9G3Y - chains A and a of the 45 polymer chains in the assembly; structure by electron microscopy, 6.80 A resolution (low resolution: residue-level contacts below are approximate; hydrogen-bond / salt-bridge calls are withheld).

== Chain A ==
Molecule: Gamma-tubulin complex component
From: Sus scrofa
UniProt: A0A8D1IGH3 (A0A8D1IGH3_PIG); numbering as in UniProt (aligned over 1-905)
Sequence (905 residues; row label = number of the first residue in the row):
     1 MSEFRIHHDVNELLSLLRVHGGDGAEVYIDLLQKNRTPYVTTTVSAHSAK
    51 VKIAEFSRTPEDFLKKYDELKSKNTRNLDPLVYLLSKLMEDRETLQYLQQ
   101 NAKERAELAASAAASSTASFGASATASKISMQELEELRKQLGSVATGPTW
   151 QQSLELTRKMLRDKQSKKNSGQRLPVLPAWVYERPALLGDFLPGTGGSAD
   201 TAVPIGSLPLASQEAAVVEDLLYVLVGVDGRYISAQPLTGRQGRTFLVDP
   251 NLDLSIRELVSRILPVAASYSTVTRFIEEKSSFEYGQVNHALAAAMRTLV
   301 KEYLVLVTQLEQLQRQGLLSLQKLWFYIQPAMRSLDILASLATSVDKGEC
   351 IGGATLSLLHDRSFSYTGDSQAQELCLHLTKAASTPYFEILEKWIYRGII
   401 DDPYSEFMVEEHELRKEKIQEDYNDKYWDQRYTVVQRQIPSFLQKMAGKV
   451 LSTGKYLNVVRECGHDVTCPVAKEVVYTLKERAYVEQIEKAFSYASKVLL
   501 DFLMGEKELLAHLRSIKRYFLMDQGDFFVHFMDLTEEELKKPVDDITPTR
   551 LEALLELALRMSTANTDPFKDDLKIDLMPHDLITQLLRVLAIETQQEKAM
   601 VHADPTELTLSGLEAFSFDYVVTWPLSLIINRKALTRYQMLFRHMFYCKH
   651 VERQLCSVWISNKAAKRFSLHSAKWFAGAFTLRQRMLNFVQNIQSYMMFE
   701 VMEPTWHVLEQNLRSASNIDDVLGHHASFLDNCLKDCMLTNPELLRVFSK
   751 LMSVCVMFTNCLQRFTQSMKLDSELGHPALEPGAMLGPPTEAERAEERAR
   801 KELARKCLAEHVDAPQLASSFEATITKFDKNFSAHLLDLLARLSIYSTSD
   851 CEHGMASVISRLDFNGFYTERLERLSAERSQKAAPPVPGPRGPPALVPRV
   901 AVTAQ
Disordered / not traced: 1-146, 193-202, 774-814, 880-905

== Chain a ==
Molecule: Tubulin gamma chain
From: Sus scrofa
UniProt: A0A287BRH5 (A0A287BRH5_PIG); residue numbers follow UniProt; this construct covers 1-451
Sequence (451 residues; row label = number of the first residue in the row):
     1 MPREIITLQLGQCGNQIGFEFWKQLCAEHGISPEGIVEEFATEGTDRKDV
    51 FFYQADDEHYIPRAVLLDLEPRVIHSILNSPYAKLYNPENIYLSEHGGGA
   101 GNNWASGFSQGEKIHEDIFDIIDREADGSDSLEGFVLCHSIAGGTGSGLG
   151 SYLLERLNDRYPKKLVQTYSVFPNQDEMSDVVVQPYNSLLTLKRLTQNAD
   201 CVVVLDNTALNRIATDRLHIQNPSFSQINQLVSTIMSASTTTLRYPGYMN
   251 NDLIGLIASLIPTPRLHFLMTGYTPLTTDQSVASVRKTTVLDVMRRLLQP
   301 KNVMVSTGRDRQTNHCYIAILNIIQGEVDPTQVHKSLQRIRERKLANFIP
   351 WGPASIQVALSRKSPYLPSAHRVSGLMMANHTSISSLFESSCQQYDKLRK
   401 REAFLEQFRKEDIFKENFDELDRSREVVQELIDEYHAATRPDYISWGTQE
   451 Q
Disordered / not traced: 445-451

== Interface between chain A and chain a ==
Contacting residue pairs (45):
  Gly-525(A) / Pro-246(a)
  Asp-526(A) / Pro-246(a)
  Val-529(A) / Met-1(a)
  His-530(A) / Met-1(a)
  Cys-656(A) / Ile-254(a)
  Cys-656(A) / Gly-255(a)
  Trp-659(A) / Ala-258(a)
  Asn-662(A) / Pro-264(a)
  Lys-663(A) / Pro-162(a)
  Ala-664(A) / Pro-162(a)
  Lys-666(A) / Gln-197(a)
  Arg-667(A) / Gln-197(a)
  Phe-680(A) / Pro-262(a)
  Phe-680(A) / Pro-264(a)
  Gln-684(A) / Pro-262(a)
  Gln-684(A) / Pro-353(a)
  Arg-685(A) / Pro-353(a)
  Leu-687(A) / Ala-258(a)
  Asn-688(A) / Ala-354(a)
  Asn-688(A) / Ser-355(a)
  Gln-691(A) / Ser-259(a)
  Gln-691(A) / Gln-357(a)
  Asn-692(A) / Gln-357(a)
  Gln-694(A) / Met-249(a)
  Ser-695(A) / Gln-357(a)
  Ser-695(A) / Val-358(a)
  Ser-695(A) / Ala-359(a)
  Tyr-696(A) / Val-358(a)
  Met-698(A) / Tyr-248(a)
  Phe-699(A) / Pro-330(a)
  Phe-699(A) / Val-358(a)
  Glu-703(A) / Pro-330(a)
  Ser-860(A) / Gln-338(a)
  Ser-860(A) / Arg-341(a)
  Arg-861(A) / Leu-337(a)
  Arg-861(A) / Ile-356(a)
  Leu-862(A) / Ala-354(a)
  Asp-863(A) / Ala-354(a)
  Phe-864(A) / Ala-354(a)
  Phe-864(A) / Ile-356(a)
  Asn-865(A) / Phe-348(a)
  Asn-865(A) / Ala-354(a)
  Phe-867(A) / Pro-350(a)
  Phe-867(A) / Gly-352(a)
  Tyr-868(A) / Ala-354(a)
Also at the interface, not in a pair above, chain A (36 interface residues in all): Thr-563, Ile-660, Thr-681, Ser-857
Also at the interface, not in a pair above, chain a (31 interface residues in all): Gly-44, Thr-196, Thr-331, His-334, Ile-349

== Overview ==
36 residues of chain A face 31 of chain a across their interface.
Chain A is Gamma-tubulin complex component and chain a is Tubulin gamma chain, both from Sus scrofa; the
structure, Structure of the Native CMG-decorated gamma-Tubulin Ring Complex from Pig Brain, was determined by
electron microscopy (same publication as 9G3X, 9G3Z and 9G40).
